9E96 - chains O and Q of the 16 polymer chains in the assembly; structure by electron microscopy, 4.05 A resolution (low resolution: residue-level contacts below are approximate; hydrogen-bond / salt-bridge calls are withheld).

# Chain O
Molecule: Structural polyprotein
Organism: Western equine encephalitis virus
Reference sequence: Q1W679 (Q1W679_WEEV); residues 11-418 here correspond to UniProt positions 330-737 (UniProt number = residue number + 319)
Sequence (408 residues; row label = number of the first residue in the row):
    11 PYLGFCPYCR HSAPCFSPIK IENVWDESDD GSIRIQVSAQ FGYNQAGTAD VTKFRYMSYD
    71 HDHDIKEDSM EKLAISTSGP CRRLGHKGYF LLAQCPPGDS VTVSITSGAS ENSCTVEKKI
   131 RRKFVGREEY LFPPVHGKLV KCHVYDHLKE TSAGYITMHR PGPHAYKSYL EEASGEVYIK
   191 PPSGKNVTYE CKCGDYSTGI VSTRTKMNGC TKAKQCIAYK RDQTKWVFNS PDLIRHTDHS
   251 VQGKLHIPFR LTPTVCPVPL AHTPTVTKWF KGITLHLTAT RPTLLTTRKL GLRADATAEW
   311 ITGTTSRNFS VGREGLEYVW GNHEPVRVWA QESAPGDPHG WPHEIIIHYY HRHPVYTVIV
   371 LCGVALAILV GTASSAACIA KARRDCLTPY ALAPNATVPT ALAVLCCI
Disulfide bonds: Cys-16/Cys-124, Cys-19/Cys-25, Cys-91/Cys-105, Cys-152/Cys-266, Cys-201/Cys-226, Cys-203/Cys-220

# Chain Q
Molecule: Protocadherin-10
Organism: Homo sapiens
Reference sequence: Q9P2E7 (PCD10_HUMAN); numbering as in UniProt (aligned over 19-122)
Sequence (104 residues; row label = number of the first residue in the row):
    19 QLHYTVQEEQ EHGTFVGNIA EDLGLDITKL SARGFQTVPN SRTPYLDLNL ETGVLYVNEK
    79 IDREQICKQS PSCVLHLEVF LENPLELFQV EIEVLDINDN PPSF
Not modelled in the structure: 119-122
Disulfide bonds: Cys-85/Cys-91

# Chain O / chain Q interface
Residue-residue contacts - 9 pairs, chain O then chain Q:
  Val-154(O) with Asn-58(Q)
  Asp-156(O) with Pro-57(Q); Arg-60(Q)
  His-157(O) with Pro-57(Q); Asn-58(Q)
  Thr-262(O) with Pro-57(Q)
  Thr-264(O) with Pro-57(Q)
  Val-265(O) with Phe-98(Q); Leu-103(Q)
Interface residues without a listed pair, chain O (10 interface residues in all): Asp-40, Leu-149, Tyr-155, Leu-158
Interface residues without a listed pair, chain Q (9 interface residues in all): Val-56, Ser-59, Glu-104, Leu-105

# In short
10 residues of chain O and 9 residues of chain Q are in contact.
Here chain O is Structural polyprotein (Western equine encephalitis virus) and chain Q is Protocadherin-10
(Homo sapiens). Entry 9E96 (WEEV CBA87 VLP in complex with human PCDH10-EC1) was determined by electron
microscopy (same publication as 9EAU).
